Entry 5R01 (X-ray diffraction, 1.72 A resolution); this record covers chains A and B.

Chain A:
Protein: Pre-mRNA-splicing factor 8
From: Saccharomyces cerevisiae (strain ATCC 204508 / S288c)
Notes: fragment: yPrp8 RNaseH
UniProtKB: P33334 (PRP8_YEAST); numbering as in UniProt (aligned over 1836-2090)
Chain sequence (258 residues; each row starts with the number of its first residue):
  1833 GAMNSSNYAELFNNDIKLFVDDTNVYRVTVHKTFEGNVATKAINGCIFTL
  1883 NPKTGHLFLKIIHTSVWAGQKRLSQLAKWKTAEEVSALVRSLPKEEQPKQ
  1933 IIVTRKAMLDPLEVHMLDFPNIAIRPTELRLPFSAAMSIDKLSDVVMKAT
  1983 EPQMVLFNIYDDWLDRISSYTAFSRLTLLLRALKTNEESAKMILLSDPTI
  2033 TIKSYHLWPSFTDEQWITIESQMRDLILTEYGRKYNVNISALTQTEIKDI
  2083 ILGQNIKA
Not modelled in the structure: 2070-2090
Sequence notes: expression tag (1833-1835)

Chain B:
Protein: A1 cistron-splicing factor AAR2
From: Saccharomyces cerevisiae (strain ATCC 204508 / S288c)
Notes: fragment: GAMA - Aar2(1-152) - SSSSS - Aar2(171-317); engineered mutation(s): L153_D170delinsSSSSS
UniProtKB: P32357 (AAR2_YEAST); residue numbers follow UniProt; this construct covers 1-152, 171-317
Chain sequence (308 residues; row label = number of the first residue in the row; note: 13 numbers in that range are skipped by the numbering (no residue carries them; nothing is unmodelled there); numbers below 1 keep their minus sign (Gly-3 is residue -3)):
    -3 GAMAMNTVPFTSAPIEVTIGIDQYSFNVKENQPFHGIKDIPIGHVHVIHF
    47 QHADNSSMRYGYWFDCRMGNFYIQYDPKDGLYKMMEERDGAKFENIVHNF
    97 KERQMMVSYPKIDEDDTWYNLTEFVQMDKIRKIVRKDENQFSYVDSSMTT
   147 VQENEL
   166 SSSSSDPAHSLNYTVINFKSREAIRPGHEMEDFLDKSYYLNTVMLQGIFK
   216 NSSNYFGELQFAFLNAMFFGNYGSSLQWHAMIELICSSATVPKHMLDKLD
   266 EILYYQIKTLPEQYSDILLNERVWNICLYSSFQKNSLHNTEKIMENKYPE
   316 LL
Not modelled in the structure: -3 to 0, 166-169
Sequence notes: expression tag (-3 to 0); linker (166-170)
UniProt features mapped onto this chain:
  - region: Leu261 to Ile282 (Leucine-zipper)
  - modified residue: Ser253 (Phosphoserine), Thr274 (Phosphothreonine)

How chain A and chain B interact:
Contacting residue pairs - 16 pairs, chain A then chain B:
  Gln1907(A) - Met195(B)
  Gln1907(A) - Leu199(B)
  Leu1908(A) - Met195(B)  hydrophobic
  Trp1911(A) - Glu194(B)
  Trp1911(A) - Met195(B)  hydrophobic
  Trp1911(A) - Phe198(B)  hydrophobic
  Asp1942(A) - Lys184(B)  salt bridge
  Glu1945(A) - Lys184(B)  salt bridge
  Val1946(A) - Ile189(B)  hydrophobic
  Val1946(A) - Glu194(B)
  Val1946(A) - Phe198(B)  hydrophobic
  His1947(A) - Glu194(B)
  Leu1949(A) - Lys184(B)
  Leu1949(A) - Ser185(B)
  Leu1949(A) - Arg186(B)
  Asp1950(A) - Arg186(B)  salt bridge

Summary:
9 residues of chain A and 8 residues of chain B are in contact; the contacts include 3 salt bridges. Polar
contacts include Asp1942(A)-Lys184(B), Glu1945(A)-Lys184(B) and Asp1950(A)-Arg186(B).
Chain A is Pre-mRNA-splicing factor 8 and chain B is A1 cistron-splicing factor AAR2, both from Saccharomyces
cerevisiae (strain ATCC 204508 / S288c); the structure, PanDDA analysis group deposition -- Auto-refined data
of Aar2/RNaseH for ground state model 52, was determined by X-ray diffraction (same publication as 5QY1, 5QY2,
5QY3, 5QY4, 5QY5, 5QY6 and 128 further entries).
